6RK7 - chains E and H of the 6 polymer chains in the assembly; structure by X-ray diffraction, 1.80 A resolution.

[Chain E (and H)]
Name: Methionine adenosyltransferase
Source organism: Ureaplasma urealyticum serovar 7 str. ATCC 27819
Notes: EC 2.5.1.6; chain H of this document is another copy of the same molecule, construct and numbering; everything in this record applies to it too
UniProtKB: B2NE58 (B2NE58_UREUR); residues 1-376 here = UniProt positions 1-376
Chain sequence (382 residues; numbered 1 to 382; the number before each row is that of its first residue):
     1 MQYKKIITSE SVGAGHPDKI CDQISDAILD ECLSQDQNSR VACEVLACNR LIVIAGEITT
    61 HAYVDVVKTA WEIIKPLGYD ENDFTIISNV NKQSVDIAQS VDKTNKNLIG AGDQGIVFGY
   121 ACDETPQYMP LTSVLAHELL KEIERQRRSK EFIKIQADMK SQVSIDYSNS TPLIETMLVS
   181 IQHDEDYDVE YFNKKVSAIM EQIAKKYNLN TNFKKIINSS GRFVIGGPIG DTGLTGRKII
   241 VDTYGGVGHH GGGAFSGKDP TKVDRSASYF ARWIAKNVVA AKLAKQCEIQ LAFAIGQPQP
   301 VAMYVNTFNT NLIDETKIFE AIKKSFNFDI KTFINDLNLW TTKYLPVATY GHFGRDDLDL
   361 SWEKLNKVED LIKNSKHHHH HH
Unresolved in the structure: 1, 377-382 (chain H: 1-3, 377-382)
Construct notes: expression tag (377-382)
Small-molecule neighbours:
  - S-adenosylmethionine (SAM), molecule 1: H16, P17, D158, K160, S180, S220, R222, F223, I225, G230, D231
  - S-adenosylmethionine (SAM), molecule 2: A42, E57, Q93, D96, I97, G112, D113, K262, I295
  - S-adenosylmethionine (SAM), molecule 3: I58, T59, T60, H61, A62, Y63, V64, V66, V90, N91, K92
  - S-adenosylmethionine (SAM), molecule 4: W71, E81, N82
What the authors report for this chain:
  - binding site for S-adenosylmethionine: I58, V64, W71, N82, Q93, S94

[Chain E / chain H interface]
Contacting residue pairs (27):
  Y63(E) with D65(H), hydrogen bond; V67(H); K68(H); W71(H), hydrophobic
  D65(E) with Y63(H), hydrogen bond; D65(H)
  V67(E) with Y63(H)
  K68(E) with Y63(H)
  W71(E) with Y63(H), hydrophobic
  N82(E) with V90(H), hydrogen bond (side chain-backbone); N91(H); K92(H)
  T85(E) with I87(H); S88(H); N89(H), hydrogen bond
  I86(E) with I86(H); I87(H); S88(H), hydrogen bond (backbone-backbone)
  I87(E) with T85(H); I86(H); I87(H), hydrophobic
  S88(E) with T85(H); I86(H), hydrogen bond (backbone-backbone)
  N89(E) with T85(H), hydrogen bond
  V90(E) with N82(H), hydrogen bond (backbone-side chain)
  N91(E) with N82(H)
  K92(E) with N82(H)
Interface residues without a listed pair, chain E (16 interface residues in all): E81, F84
Interface residues without a listed pair, chain H (16 interface residues in all): E81, F84

[In short]
The chain E/chain H interface involves 16 residues from each chain; the contacts include 8 hydrogen bonds.
Among the polar pairs are Y63(E)-D65(H), N82(E)-V90(H) and T85(E)-N89(H). Ligands of chain E: 4 copies of
S-adenosylmethionine. From the paper: a binding site for S-adenosylmethionine at I58(E), V64(E) and W71(E)
among others.
Chain E and chain H are both Methionine adenosyltransferase (Ureaplasma urealyticum serovar 7 str. ATCC
27819); the structure, Inter-dimeric interface controls function and stability of S-methionine
adenosyltransferase from U. urealiticum, was determined by X-ray diffraction together with 6RJS, 6RK5 and 6RKC
from the same study.
